9DMB - chains E and K of the 12 polymer chains in the assembly; structure by electron microscopy, 4.27 A resolution (low resolution: residue-level contacts below are approximate; hydrogen-bond / salt-bridge calls are withheld).

# Chain E
Molecule: BG505 DS-SOSIP glycoprotein gp41
Source organism: Human immunodeficiency virus 1
UniProt: Q2N0S5 (Q2N0S5_9HIV1); residues 512-664 here correspond to UniProt positions 509-661 (UniProt number = residue number - 3)
Chain sequence (153 residues; each row starts with the number of its first residue):
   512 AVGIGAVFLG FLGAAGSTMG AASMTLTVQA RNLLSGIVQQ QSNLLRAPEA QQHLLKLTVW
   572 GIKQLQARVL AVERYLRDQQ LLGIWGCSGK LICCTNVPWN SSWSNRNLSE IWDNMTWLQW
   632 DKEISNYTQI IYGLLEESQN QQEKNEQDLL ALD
Not modelled in the structure: 512-519, 547-568, 664
Disulfides: Cys-598/Cys-604
Covalently attached groups: N-acetylglucosamine (NAG) linked to Asn-611, Asn-637
Sequence notes: engineered mutation Pro-559 (Ile556 in Q2N0S5), Cys-605 (Thr602 in Q2N0S5)

# Chain K
Molecule: Envelope glycoprotein gp120
Source organism: Human immunodeficiency virus 1
UniProt: Q2N0S6 (Q2N0S6_9HIV1); the construct lacks a stretch of the UniProt sequence and is renumbered around it, so the offset changes along the chain: 31-141 = UniProt 30-140; 150-185 = UniProt 141-176; 188-309 = UniProt 187-308; 312-321 = UniProt 309-318; 2 more segments
Chain sequence (480 residues; numbered 31 to 512 plus 11 insertion-coded residues; 13 numbers in that range are skipped by the numbering (no residue carries them; nothing is unmodelled there); the number before each row is that of its first residue; a row labelled like 185A-185J holds insertion residues (185A, then the next letters in order)):
    31 AENLWVTVYY GVPVWKDAET TLFCASDAKA YETEKHNVWA THACVPTDPN PQEIHLENVT
    91 EEFNMWKNNM VEQMHTDIIS LWDQSLKPCV KLTPLCVTLQ CTNVTNNITD D
   150 MRGELKNCSF NMTTELRDKK QKVYSLFYRL DVVQIN
185A-185J ENQGNRSNNS
   188 NKEYRLINCN TSACTQACPK VSFEPIPIHY CAPAGFAILK CKDKKFNGTG PCPSVSTVQC
   248 THGIKPVVST QLLLNGSLAE EEVMIRSENI TNNAKNILVQ FNTPVQINCT RPNNNTRKSI
   308 RI
   312 GPGQAFYATG
  321A D
   322 IIGDIRQAHC NVSKATWNET LGKVVKQLRK HFGNNTIIRF ANSSGGDLEV TTHSFNCGGE
   382 FFYCNTSGLF NSTWISN
   400 TSVQGSNSTG SNDSITLPCR IKQIINMWQR IGQCMYAPPI QGVIRCVSNI TGLILTRDGG
   460 STNSTTETFR PGGGDMRDNW RSELYKYKVV KIEPLGVAPT RCKRRVVGRR RRR
Not modelled in the structure: 31, 185A-185J, 400-410, 506-512
Disulfides: Cys-54/Cys-74, Cys-119/Cys-205, Cys-126/Cys-196, Cys-131/Cys-157, Cys-201/Cys-433, Cys-218/Cys-247, Cys-228/Cys-239, Cys-296/Cys-331, Cys-378/Cys-445, Cys-385/Cys-418
Covalently attached groups: N-acetylglucosamine (NAG) linked to Asn-88, Asn-133, Asn-137, Asn-156, Asn-160, Asn-197, Asn-234, Asn-262, Asn-276, Asn-295, Asn-301, Asn-332, Asn-339, Asn-355, Asn-363, Asn-386, Asn-392, Asn-448, Asn-462
Sequence notes: conflict Cys-201 (Ile200 in Q2N0S6), Asn-332 (Thr330 in Q2N0S6), Cys-433 (Ala430 in Q2N0S6), Cys-501 (Ala498 in Q2N0S6), Arg-509 (Glu506 in Q2N0S6), Arg-510 (Lys507 in Q2N0S6), Arg-512 (Ala509 in Q2N0S6)
What the authors report for this chain:
  - post-translational modification sites: Asn-276, Asn-363

# Interface between chain E and chain K
Pairs across the interface (69):
  Phe-522(E) / Ile-84(K)
  Phe-522(E) / Ala-224(K)
  Phe-522(E) / Ile-491(K)
  Leu-523(E) / Trp-45(K)
  Leu-523(E) / Leu-86(K)
  Gly-524(E) / Ile-84(K)
  Ala-526(E) / Pro-43(K)
  Ala-526(E) / Trp-45(K)
  Gly-527(E) / Glu-87(K)
  Gly-527(E) / Asn-88(K)
  Ser-534(E) / Tyr-39(K)
  Leu-537(E) / Tyr-40(K)
  Leu-537(E) / Gly-41(K)
  Leu-537(E) / Val-42(K)
  Gln-540(E) / Gly-41(K)
  Gln-540(E) / Pro-43(K)
  Asn-543(E) / Gln-82(K)
  Leu-544(E) / Tyr-40(K)
  Leu-544(E) / Ala-221(K)
  Leu-544(E) / Gly-222(K)
  Leu-545(E) / Ala-221(K)
  Ser-546(E) / Ala-221(K)
  Val-570(E) / Ser-110(K)
  Trp-571(E) / Cys-54(K)
  Trp-571(E) / Ala-73(K)
  Trp-571(E) / Asp-107(K)
  Gln-575(E) / Phe-53(K)
  Ala-582(E) / Ala-221(K)
  Arg-585(E) / Phe-223(K)
  Arg-585(E) / Lys-490(K)
  Tyr-586(E) / Tyr-40(K)
  Asp-589(E) / Pro-493(K)
  Asp-589(E) / Leu-494(K)
  Leu-593(E) / Tyr-40(K)
  Leu-593(E) / Leu-494(K)
  Trp-596(E) / Val-38(K)
  Gly-597(E) / Arg-503(K)
  Leu-602(E) / Tyr-40(K)
  Ile-603(E) / Tyr-39(K)
  Cys-604(E) / Thr-37(K)
  Cys-604(E) / Val-38(K)
  Cys-605(E) / Thr-37(K)
  Cys-605(E) / Cys-501(K)  disulfide
  Cys-605(E) / Lys-502(K)
  Cys-605(E) / Arg-503(K)
  Thr-606(E) / Val-36(K)
  Asn-607(E) / Trp-35(K)
  Val-608(E) / Trp-35(K)
  Val-608(E) / Val-36(K)
  Pro-609(E) / Val-36(K)
  Trp-610(E) / Leu-34(K)
  Trp-610(E) / Trp-35(K)
  Trp-610(E) / Val-36(K)
  Trp-610(E) / Pro-498(K)
  Ile-622(E) / Pro-498(K)
  Trp-623(E) / Tyr-39(K)
  Trp-623(E) / Pro-498(K)
  Trp-623(E) / Thr-499(K)
  Trp-628(E) / Val-42(K)
  Trp-628(E) / Val-496(K)
  Trp-628(E) / Ala-497(K)
  Leu-629(E) / Pro-43(K)
  Leu-629(E) / Trp-45(K)
  Trp-631(E) / Val-496(K)
  Trp-631(E) / Pro-498(K)
  Asp-632(E) / Lys-46(K)
  Leu-646(E) / Val-38(K)
  Gln-650(E) / Arg-503(K)
  Glu-657(E) / Val-505(K)
Also at the interface, not in a pair above, chain E (51 interface residues in all): Gly-521, Ser-528, Ala-541, Lys-574, Ala-578, Leu-592, Leu-619, Ile-635, Ile-642, Tyr-643, Gln-653
Also at the interface, not in a pair above, chain K (46 interface residues in all): Val-44, Cys-74, Val-89, Leu-111, Gln-114, Pro-220, Thr-244, Gln-246
Cross-chain cystine bridges: Cys-605(E)/Cys-501(K)

# Overview
The interface between chain E and chain K involves 51 residues on one side and 46 on the other; the contacts
include 1 disulfide bond. N-acetylglucosamine is covalently linked to Asn-611(E) and Asn-637(E).
N-acetylglucosamine is covalently linked to Asn-88(K), Asn-133(K), Asn-137(K), Asn-156(K), Asn-160(K) and
Asn-197(K) and 13 more. The paper reports modification sites Asn-276(K) and Asn-363(K).
Chain E is BG505 DS-SOSIP glycoprotein gp41 and chain K is Envelope glycoprotein gp120, both from Human
immunodeficiency virus 1; the structure, Rhesus RHA10.01 Fab in complex with HIV-1 Env BG505 DS-SOSIP trimer,
was determined by electron microscopy.
